8J5T - chains B and C of the 4 polymer chains in the assembly; structure by electron microscopy, 2.98 A resolution.

Chain B:
Molecule: Putative peptide transport permease protein Rv1283c
Organism: Mycobacterium tuberculosis (strain ATCC 25618 / H37Rv)
Reference sequence: P9WFZ7 (Y1283_MYCTU); residue numbers follow UniProt; this construct covers 1-325
Chain sequence (325 residues; row label = number of the first residue in the row):
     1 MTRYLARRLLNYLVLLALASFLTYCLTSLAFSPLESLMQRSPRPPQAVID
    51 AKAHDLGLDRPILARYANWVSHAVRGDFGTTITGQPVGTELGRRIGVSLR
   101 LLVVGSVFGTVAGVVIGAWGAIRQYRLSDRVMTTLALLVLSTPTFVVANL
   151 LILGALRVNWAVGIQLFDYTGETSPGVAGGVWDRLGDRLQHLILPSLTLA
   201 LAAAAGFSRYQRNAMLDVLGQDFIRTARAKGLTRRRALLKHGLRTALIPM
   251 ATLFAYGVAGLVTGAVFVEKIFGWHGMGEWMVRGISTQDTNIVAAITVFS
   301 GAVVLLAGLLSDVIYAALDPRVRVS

Chain C:
Molecule: Putative peptide transport permease protein Rv1282c
Organism: Mycobacterium tuberculosis (strain ATCC 25618 / H37Rv)
Reference sequence: P9WFZ9 (Y1282_MYCTU); residue numbers follow UniProt; this construct covers 1-291
Chain sequence (291 residues; row label = number of the first residue in the row):
     1 MTEFASRRTLVVRRFLRNRAAVASLAALLLLFVSAYALPPLLPYSYDDLD
    51 FNALLQPPGTKHWLGTNALGQDLLAQTLRGMQKSMLIGVCVAVISTGIAA
   101 TVGAISGYFGGWRDRTLMWVVDLLLVVPSFILIAIVTPRTKNSANIMFLV
   151 LLLAGFGWMISSRMVRGMTMSLREREFIRAARYMGVSSRRIIVGHVVPNV
   201 ASILIIDAALNVAAAILAETGLSFLGFGIQPPDVSLGTLIADGTASATAF
   251 PWVFLFPASILVLILVCANLTGDGLRDALDPASRSLRRGVR
Unresolved in the structure: 289-291

Chain B / chain C interface:
Contacting residue pairs (80):
  Arg7(B) with Arg115(C)
  Asn11(B) with Trp119(C), hydrogen bond
  Tyr12(B) with Asp122(C)
  Leu15(B) with Trp119(C); Asp122(C)
  Leu18(B) with Trp119(C), hydrophobic
  Ala19(B) with Leu123(C), hydrophobic; Val126(C), hydrophobic
  Thr23(B) with Val127(C); Pro128(C)
  Ala30(B) with Ile135(C), hydrophobic
  Gln124(B) with Asp277(C); Ser285(C), hydrogen bond
  Tyr125(B) with Asp273(C); Asp277(C), hydrogen bond; Ser285(C)
  Arg130(B) with Leu270(C)
  Thr133(B) with Asn269(C)
  Leu137(B) with Leu265(C); Asn269(C)
  Leu138(B) with Val262(C), hydrophobic
  Leu140(B) with Leu210(C), hydrophobic; Leu217(C)
  Ser141(B) with Leu217(C); Leu261(C); Val262(C); Leu265(C)
  Thr142(B) with Leu217(C)
  Pro143(B) with Phe224(C), hydrophobic; Thr244(C)
  Phe145(B) with Phe224(C), hydrophobic
  Val146(B) with Thr244(C); Phe254(C), hydrophobic
  Arg209(B) with Ile206(C)
  Tyr210(B) with Met164(C), hydrophobic; Ile206(C), hydrophobic; Asp207(C), hydrogen bond; Leu210(C), hydrophobic
  Arg212(B) with Asp273(C), salt bridge
  Asn213(B) with Ser202(C), hydrogen bond (side chain-backbone); Ile206(C); Arg276(C)
  Leu216(B) with Arg276(C); Asp280(C)
  Asp217(B) with Ser202(C), hydrogen bond; Arg276(C), salt bridge
  Pro249(B) with Met164(C); Met168(C), hydrophobic; Ile203(C), hydrophobic
  Thr252(B) with Ile160(C); Arg163(C); Met164(C)
  Leu253(B) with Met164(C), hydrophobic
  Tyr256(B) with Asp122(C); Leu125(C), hydrophobic; Ile160(C), hydrophobic; Arg163(C)
  Phe267(B) with Gly221(C); Phe224(C), hydrophobic; Leu225(C), hydrophobic
  Lys270(B) with Leu225(C)
  Met281(B) with Ile131(C), hydrophobic
  Ile285(B) with Phe130(C), hydrophobic; Ile131(C), hydrophobic; Phe227(C), hydrophobic
  Val293(B) with Ile131(C), hydrophobic
  Thr297(B) with Pro128(C)
  Gly301(B) with Val126(C)
  Val304(B) with Val126(C), hydrophobic
  Leu305(B) with Val126(C), hydrophobic
  Asp312(B) with Arg163(C), salt bridge; Arg166(C), salt bridge
  Tyr315(B) with Met164(C); Gly167(C)
  Asp319(B) with Ser171(C)
  Arg321(B) with Glu174(C); Arg175(C)
  Val322(B) with Met170(C); Ser171(C)
  Val324(B) with Met170(C), hydrophobic
Also at the interface, not in a pair above, chain B (55 interface residues in all): Leu16, Leu26, Phe31, Leu153, Gly206, Ala214, Val282, Gly308, Ser311, Arg323
Also at the interface, not in a pair above, chain C (49 interface residues in all): Asn18, Leu132, Ala134, Ile240, Thr248, Val266

Summary:
Chain B and chain C form an interface of 55 and 49 residues respectively, with 6 hydrogen bonds and 4 salt
bridges. Among the polar pairs are Arg212(B)-Asp273(C), Asp217(B)-Arg276(C) and Asp312(B)-Arg163(C).
Here chain B is Putative peptide transport permease protein Rv1283c and chain C is Putative peptide transport
permease protein Rv1282c, both from Mycobacterium tuberculosis (strain ATCC 25618 / H37Rv). Entry 8J5T
(Cryo-EM structure of Mycobacterium tuberculosis OppABCD in the catalytic intermediate state) was determined
by electron microscopy together with 8J5Q, 8J5R, 8J5S and 8J5U from the same study.
